8JJP - chains C and B of the 6 polymer chains in the assembly; structure by electron microscopy, 2.90 A resolution.

# Chain C
Name: Guanine nucleotide-binding protein G(i) subunit alpha-1
From: Homo sapiens
UniProtKB: P63096 (GNAI1_HUMAN); residue numbers follow UniProt; this construct covers 1-354
Sequence (354 residues; numbered 1 to 354; the number before each row is that of its first residue):
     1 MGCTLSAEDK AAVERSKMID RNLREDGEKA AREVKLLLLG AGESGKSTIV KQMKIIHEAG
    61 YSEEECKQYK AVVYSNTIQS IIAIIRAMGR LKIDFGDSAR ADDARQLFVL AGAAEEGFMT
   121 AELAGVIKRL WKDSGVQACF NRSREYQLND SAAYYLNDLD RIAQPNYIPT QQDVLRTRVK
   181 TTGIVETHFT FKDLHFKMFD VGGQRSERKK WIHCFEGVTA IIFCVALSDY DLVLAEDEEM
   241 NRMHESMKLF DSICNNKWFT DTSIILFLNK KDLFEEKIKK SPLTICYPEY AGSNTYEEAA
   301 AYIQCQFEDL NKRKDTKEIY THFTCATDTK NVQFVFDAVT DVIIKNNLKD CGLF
Disordered / not traced: 59-179
UniProt features mapped onto this chain:
  - region: K35 to T48 (G1 motif), D173 to T181 (G2 motif), F196 to R205 (G3 motif), I265 to D272 (G4 motif), T324 to T329 (G5 motif)
  - binding site (GTP): E43 to T48, S151, L175 to T181, D200 to Q204, N269 to D272, A326
  - binding site (Mg(2+)): S47, T181
  - modified residue: R178 (ADP-ribosylarginine), Q204 (Deamidated glutamine), C351 (ADP-ribosylcysteine)
  - lipidation: G2 (N-myristoyl glycine), C3 (S-palmitoyl cysteine)
  - natural variant: G40 (G40C: In NEDHISB; G40R: In NEDHISB), G45 (G45D: In NEDHISB), T48 (T48I: In NEDHISB; T48K: In NEDHISB), Q52 (Q52P: In NEDHISB), S75 (deletion: In NEDHISB; uncertain significance), Q172 (deletion: In NEDHISB), D173 (D173V: In NEDHISB), E186 to F189 (deletion: In NEDHISB; uncertain significance), C224 (C224Y: In NEDHISB), K270 (K270N: In NEDHISB; K270R: In NEDHISB), D272 (D272G: In NEDHISB), A326 (A326P: In NEDHISB), 1 further natural variant entry in UniProt
  - mutagenesis: G42 (G42R: Abolishes switch to an activated conformation and dissociation from beta and gamma subunits upon GTP binding. Abolishes interaction with RGS family members), E116 (E116L: Enhances interaction (inactive GDP-bound) with RGS14), Q147 (Q147L: Enhances interaction (inactive GDP-bound) with RGS14), E245 (E245L: Enhances interaction (inactive GDP-bound) with RGS14)

# Chain B
Name: Guanine nucleotide-binding protein G(I)/G(S)/G(T) subunit beta-1
From: Homo sapiens
UniProtKB: P62873 (GBB1_HUMAN); residue numbers follow UniProt; this construct covers 3-340
Sequence (338 residues; each row starts with the number of its first residue):
     3 ELDQLRQEAE QLKNQIRDAR KACADATLSQ ITNNIDPVGR IQMRTRRTLR GHLAKIYAMH
    63 WGTDSRLLVS ASQDGKLIIW DSYTTNKVHA IPLRSSWVMT CAYAPSGNYV ACGGLDNICS
   123 IYNLKTREGN VRVSRELAGH TGYLSCCRFL DDNQIVTSSG DTTCALWDIE TGQQTTTFTG
   183 HTGDVMSLSL APDTRLFVSG ACDASAKLWD VREGMCRQTF TGHESDINAI CFFPNGNAFA
   243 TGSDDATCRL FDLRADQELM TYSHDNIICG ITSVSFSKSG RLLLAGYDDF NCNVWDALKA
   303 DRAGVLAGHD NRVSCLGVTD DGMAVATGSW DSFLKIWN
UniProt features mapped onto this chain:
  - modified residue: H266 (Phosphohistidine)
  - natural variant: L30 (L30F: In MRD42; uncertain significance), R52 (R52G: In MRD42), G64 (G64V: In MRD42), D76 (D76E: In MRD42; D76G: In MRD42), G77 (G77S: In MRD42), K78 (K78R: In MRD42), I80 (I80N: In MRD42; I80T: In MRD42), H91 (H91R: In MRD42; uncertain significance), A92 (A92T: In MRD42), P94 (P94S: In MRD42), L95 (L95P: In MRD42), R96 (R96L: In MRD42), 5 further natural variant entries in UniProt

# How chain C and chain B interact
Contacting residue pairs (52):
  V13(C) - N88(B)
  R15(C) - V90(B)  hydrogen bond (side chain-backbone)
  R15(C) - H91(B)
  S16(C) - N88(B)
  S16(C) - K89(B)  hydrogen bond (side chain-backbone)
  I19(C) - K89(B)
  I19(C) - V90(B)
  I19(C) - A92(B)  hydrophobic
  D20(C) - K89(B)  salt bridge
  L23(C) - K78(B)
  L23(C) - I80(B)  hydrophobic
  L23(C) - K89(B)
  G27(C) - L55(B)
  K180(C) - A140(B)
  K180(C) - G141(B)
  K180(C) - T143(B)
  T181(C) - N119(B)  hydrogen bond (backbone-side chain)
  T181(C) - H142(B)
  T181(C) - T143(B)
  T182(C) - N119(B)
  G183(C) - L117(B)
  G183(C) - N119(B)
  I184(C) - W99(B)
  I184(C) - L117(B)  hydrogen bond (backbone-backbone)
  F199(C) - W99(B)  hydrophobic
  Q204(C) - L117(B)
  Q204(C) - G144(B)
  Q204(C) - Y145(B)  hydrogen bond (side chain-backbone)
  R205(C) - T143(B)  hydrogen bond (side chain-backbone)
  S206(C) - Y145(B)
  S206(C) - D186(B)
  E207(C) - D186(B)  hydrogen bond (backbone-side chain)
  E207(C) - C204(B)
  K209(C) - D228(B)  salt bridge
  K210(C) - M101(B)
  K210(C) - Y145(B)
  K210(C) - C204(B)
  K210(C) - D228(B)  salt bridge
  K210(C) - N230(B)  hydrogen bond
  W211(C) - M101(B)  hydrophobic
  W211(C) - L117(B)  hydrophobic
  W211(C) - Y145(B)
  H213(C) - K57(B)  hydrogen bond (backbone-side chain)
  H213(C) - Y59(B)
  H213(C) - W332(B)
  C214(C) - Y59(B)
  C214(C) - Q75(B)  hydrogen bond (backbone-side chain)
  C214(C) - W99(B)
  F215(C) - W99(B)  hydrophobic
  E216(C) - K57(B)  salt bridge
  W258(C) - R314(B)
  W258(C) - W332(B)  hydrophobic
Also at the interface, not in a pair above, chain C (27 interface residues in all): A12, E186
Also at the interface, not in a pair above, chain B (34 interface residues in all): R52, G53, S97, D118, G162, M188, D246

# In short
Chain C and chain B form an interface of 27 and 34 residues respectively, with 10 hydrogen bonds and 4 salt
bridges. Polar pairs include D20(C)-K89(B), K209(C)-D228(B) and K210(C)-D228(B).
Here chain C is Guanine nucleotide-binding protein G(i) subunit alpha-1 and chain B is Guanine
nucleotide-binding protein G(I)/G(S)/G(T) subunit beta-1, both from Homo sapiens. Entry 8JJP (G
protein-coupled receptor 1) was determined by electron microscopy, deposited together with 8XGM.
